PDB entry 6V13 | X-ray diffraction, 2.75 A resolution | chains A and C of the 5 polymer chains in the assembly

[Chain A]
Protein: HLA class II histocompatibility antigen, DR alpha chain
Organism: Homo sapiens
UniProtKB: P01903 (DRA_HUMAN); residues 5-181 here correspond to UniProt positions 30-206 (UniProt number = residue number + 25)
Sequence (189 residues; row label = number of the first residue in the row):
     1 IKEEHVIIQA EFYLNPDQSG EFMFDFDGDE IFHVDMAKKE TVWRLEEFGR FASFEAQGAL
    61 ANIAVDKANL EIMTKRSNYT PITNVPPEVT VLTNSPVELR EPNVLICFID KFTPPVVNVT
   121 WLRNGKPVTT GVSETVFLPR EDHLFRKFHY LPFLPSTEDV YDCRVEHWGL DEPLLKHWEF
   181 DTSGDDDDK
Unresolved in the structure: 1-2, 181-189
Differences from the reference sequence: expression tag (1-4, 182-189)
Curated features (UniProtKB/Swiss-Prot):
  - region: Glu179 to Asp181 (Connecting peptide)
  - site: Gln9 (Self- and pathogen-derived peptide antigen), Gly49 (Self-peptide antigen), Phe51 (Self- and pathogen-derived peptide antigen), Ala52 (Self-peptide antigen), Ser53 (Self- and pathogen-derived peptide antigen), Glu55 (Pathogen-derived peptide antigen), Asn62 (Self- and pathogen-derived peptide antigen), Asn69 (Pathogen-derived peptide antigen), Arg76 (Self- and pathogen-derived peptide antigen)
  - glycosylation (N-linked (GlcNAc...) asparagine): Asn78, Asn118
Disulfides: Cys107-Cys163
Glycans and other covalent adducts: N-acetylglucosamine (NAG) linked to Asn78, Asn118

[Chain C]
Protein: Fibrinogen beta 74cit69-81
Sequence (13 residues; numbered 69 to 81; the number before each row is that of its first residue):
    69 GGYRARPAKA AAT
Modified residues: Arg74 (citrulline; CIR)

[How chain A and chain C interact]
Pairs across the interface (28):
  Gln9(A) - Ala73(C)
  Gln9(A) - Arg74(C)  hydrogen bond (side chain-backbone)
  Ile31(A) - Tyr71(C)
  Phe32(A) - Tyr71(C)  hydrophobic
  Trp43(A) - Tyr71(C)  hydrophobic
  Phe51(A) - Gly69(C)
  Ala52(A) - Gly69(C)
  Ala52(A) - Tyr71(C)  hydrophobic
  Ser53(A) - Gly69(C)  hydrogen bond (backbone-backbone)
  Ser53(A) - Gly70(C)
  Ser53(A) - Tyr71(C)  hydrogen bond (backbone-backbone)
  Phe54(A) - Tyr71(C)
  Phe54(A) - Ala73(C)  hydrophobic
  Asn62(A) - Arg74(C)  hydrogen bond (side chain-backbone)
  Asn62(A) - Pro75(C)
  Asn62(A) - Ala76(C)  hydrogen bond (side chain-backbone)
  Val65(A) - Ala76(C)
  Val65(A) - Lys77(C)
  Val65(A) - Ala78(C)
  Asp66(A) - Ala76(C)
  Asn69(A) - Lys77(C)  hydrogen bond (side chain-backbone)
  Asn69(A) - Ala78(C)
  Asn69(A) - Ala79(C)  hydrogen bond (side chain-backbone)
  Ile72(A) - Ala79(C)
  Ile72(A) - Ala80(C)
  Ile72(A) - Thr81(C)
  Arg76(A) - Ala79(C)
  Arg76(A) - Ala80(C)
Other interface residues (no listed pair), chain A (17 interface residues in all): Glu11, Phe22, Phe24
Other interface residues (no listed pair), chain C (13 interface residues in all): Arg72

[In short]
Chain A and chain C form an interface of 17 and 13 residues respectively, with 7 hydrogen bonds. Among the
polar pairs are Gln9(A)-Arg74(C), Asn62(A)-Arg74(C) and Asn62(A)-Ala76(C). N-acetylglucosamine is covalently
linked to Asn78(A) and Asn118(A).
Here chain A is HLA class II histocompatibility antigen, DR alpha chain (Homo sapiens) and chain C is
Fibrinogen beta 74cit69-81. Entry 6V13 (immune receptor complex) was determined by X-ray diffraction together
with 6V0Y, 6V15, 6V18, 6V19 and 6V1A from the same study.
